PDB entry 9I62 | electron microscopy, 2.64 A resolution | chains F and K of the 12 polymer chains in the assembly

[Chain F]
Protein: DNA repair protein RAD51 homolog 1
From: Homo sapiens
UniProtKB: Q06609 (RAD51_HUMAN); residues 1-339 here = UniProt positions 1-339
Amino-acid sequence (339 residues; numbered 1 to 339; the number before each row is that of its first residue):
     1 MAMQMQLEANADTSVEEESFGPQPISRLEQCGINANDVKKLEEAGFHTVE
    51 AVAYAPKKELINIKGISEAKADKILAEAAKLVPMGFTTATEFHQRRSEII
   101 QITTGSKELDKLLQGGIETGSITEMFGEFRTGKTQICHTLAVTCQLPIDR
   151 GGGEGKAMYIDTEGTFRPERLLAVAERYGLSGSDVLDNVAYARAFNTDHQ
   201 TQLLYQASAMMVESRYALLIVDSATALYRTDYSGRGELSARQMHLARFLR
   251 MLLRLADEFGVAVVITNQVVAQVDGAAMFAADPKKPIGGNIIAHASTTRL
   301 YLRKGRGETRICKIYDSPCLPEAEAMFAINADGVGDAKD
Not modelled in the structure: 1-20
Ion coordination: Ca2+ site 1: Thr134, Glu163 (together with ATP); Ca2+ site 2: Ala293, Ser296, Asp316 (together with ATP)
Small-molecule neighbours:
  - ATP (adenosine-5'-triphosphate), molecule 1: Glu128, Phe129, Arg130, Thr131, Gly132, Lys133, Thr134, Gln135, Glu163, Arg170, Arg310, Ile329, Asn330, Ala331
  - ATP, molecule 2: Ala293, His294, Ser296, Tyr315, Asp316, Ser317, Pro318, Cys319, Leu320, Pro321, Glu322
What the authors report for this chain:
  - binding site for the 50-nt DNA strand (chain K): Phe279
  - binding site for the 50-nt DNA strand: Gly65, Lys70, Phe279, Lys284, Arg303 to Lys313
  - mutagenesis - K39A/K40A, K70A/K73A, F279A, R303A, K304A, R306A, K313A: decreased catalytic activity
  - mutagenesis - R303A, K304A, R306A, K313A: decreased binding to ssDNA
  - mutagenesis - F279A: unchanged binding to ssDNA
  - mutagenesis - K304A: unchanged binding to dsDNA
  - conformationally variable residues (order/disorder transition): Gln272 to Pro283

[Chain K]
Molecule: 50-nt DNA strand
Sequence (50 nucleotides; numbered -3 to 46; the number before each row is that of its first residue; numbers below 1 keep their minus sign (DC-3 is residue -3)):
    -3 CCGACTGACGCTCAACATAGGTACCACACGGCGAGCTCGATGCACCTCCA
Not modelled in the structure: -3 to 0, 42-46

[How chain F and chain K interact]
Residue-residue contacts - 5 pairs, chain F then chain K:
  Arg235(F) with DA24(K), base contact; DC25(K), salt bridge to the phosphate
  Gly236(F) with DC25(K), sugar contact
  Val273(F) with DA22(K), base contact
  Asp274(F) with DA22(K), hydrogen bond to the base
Interface residues without a listed pair, chain F (5 interface residues in all): Gly275
Interface residues without a listed pair, chain K (4 interface residues in all): DC21

[In short]
5 residues of chain F and 4 residues of chain K are in contact; the contacts include 1 hydrogen bond and 1
salt bridge. Polar pairs include Asp274(F)-DA22(K) and Arg235(F)-DC25(K). From the paper: a binding site for
the 50-nt DNA strand at Gly65(F), Lys70(F) and Phe279(F) among others; K39A/K40A, K70A/K73A and F279A of chain
F, among others, reduce catalytic activity; 7 substitutions were tested in all.
Chain F is DNA repair protein RAD51 homolog 1 (Homo sapiens) and chain K is a 50-nt DNA strand; the structure,
CryoEM structure of a RAD51 D-loop, was determined by electron microscopy.
